Entry 8PS5 (electron microscopy, 2.84 A resolution); this record covers chains B and F of the 6 polymer chains in the assembly.

[Chain B]
Protein: Shedu effector protein
Source organism: Escherichia coli KTE10
Amino-acid sequence (411 residues; each row starts with the number of its first residue; numbers below 1 keep their minus sign (Ser-2 is residue -2)):
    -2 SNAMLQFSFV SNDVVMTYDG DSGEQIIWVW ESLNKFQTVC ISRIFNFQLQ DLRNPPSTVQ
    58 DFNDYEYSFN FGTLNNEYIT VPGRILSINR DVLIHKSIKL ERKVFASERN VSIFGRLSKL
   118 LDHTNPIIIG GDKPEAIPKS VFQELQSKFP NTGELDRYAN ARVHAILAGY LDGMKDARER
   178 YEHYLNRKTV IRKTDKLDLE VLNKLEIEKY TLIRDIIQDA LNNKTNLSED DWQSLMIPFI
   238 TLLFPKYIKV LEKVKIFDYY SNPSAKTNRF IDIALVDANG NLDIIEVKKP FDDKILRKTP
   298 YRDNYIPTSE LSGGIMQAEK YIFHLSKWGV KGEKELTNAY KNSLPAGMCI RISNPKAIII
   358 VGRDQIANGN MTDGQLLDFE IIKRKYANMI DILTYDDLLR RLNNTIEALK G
Disordered / not traced: -2 to 0
From the paper describing this entry:
  - binding site for 40 nt DNA substrate (chain F): Trp25, Arg154, Tyr181, Lys263
  - binding site for 40 nt DNA substrate: Arg106, Lys116, Tyr256
  - mutagenesis - E226A, D269A, E283A, K285A: abolished catalytic activity on dsDNA

[Chain F]
Molecule: 40 nt DNA substrate
Sequence (40 nucleotides; numbered 1 to 40; the number before each row is that of its first residue):
     1 CTAGTGCATC TGAATCGTCA TGACGATTCA GATGCACTAG

[How chain B and chain F interact]
Pairs across the interface (7; chain B residue first):
  Trp25(B) - DG40(F)  phosphate contact
  Lys252(B) - DG22(F)  salt bridge to the phosphate
  Phe254(B) - DG22(F)  phosphate contact
  Tyr256(B) - DT21(F)  hydrogen bond to the phosphate
  Lys263(B) - DT21(F)  phosphate contact
  Lys263(B) - DG22(F)  salt bridge to the phosphate
  Glu332(B) - DG22(F)  phosphate contact
Interface residues without a listed pair, chain B (7 interface residues in all): Arg40
Interface residues without a listed pair, chain F (4 interface residues in all): DA39

[In short]
Chain B and chain F form an interface of 7 and 4 residues respectively; the contacts include 1 hydrogen bond
and 2 salt bridges. Among the polar pairs are Tyr256(B)-DT21(F), Lys252(B)-DG22(F) and Lys263(B)-DG22(F). From
the paper: a binding site for 40 nt DNA substrate (chain F) at Trp25(B), Arg154(B) and Tyr181(B) among others;
E226A, D269A and E283A of chain B, among others, abolish catalytic activity on dsDNA.
Chain B is Shedu effector protein (Escherichia coli KTE10) and chain F is 40 nt DNA substrate; the structure,
Escherichia coli SduA complex bound to DNA, was determined by electron microscopy (same publication as 8PS4
and 8PS6).
